7VLA - chains A and B of the 6 polymer chains in the assembly; structure by electron microscopy, 2.70 A resolution.

Chain A:
Protein: Guanine nucleotide-binding protein G(i) subunit alpha-1
Organism: Homo sapiens
UniProt: P63096 (GNAI1_HUMAN); residue numbers follow UniProt; this construct covers 1-354
Sequence (354 residues; row label = number of the first residue in the row):
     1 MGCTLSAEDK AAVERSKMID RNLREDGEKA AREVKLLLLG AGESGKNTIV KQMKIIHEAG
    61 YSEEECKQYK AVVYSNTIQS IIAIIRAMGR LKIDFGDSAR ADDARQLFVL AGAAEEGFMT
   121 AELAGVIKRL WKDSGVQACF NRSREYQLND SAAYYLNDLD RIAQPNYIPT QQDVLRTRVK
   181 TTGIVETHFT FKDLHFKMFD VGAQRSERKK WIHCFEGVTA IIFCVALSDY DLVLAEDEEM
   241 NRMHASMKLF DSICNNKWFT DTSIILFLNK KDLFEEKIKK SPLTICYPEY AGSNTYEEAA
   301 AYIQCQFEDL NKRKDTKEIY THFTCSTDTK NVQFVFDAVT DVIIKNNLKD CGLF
Disordered / not traced: 1-2, 55-181
Sequence notes: engineered mutation Asn47 (Ser in P63096), Ala203 (Gly in P63096), Ala245 (Glu in P63096), Ser326 (Ala in P63096)

Chain B:
Protein: Guanine nucleotide-binding protein G(I)/G(S)/G(T) subunit beta-1
Organism: Homo sapiens
UniProt: P62873 (GBB1_HUMAN); numbering as in UniProt (aligned over 2-340)
Sequence (345 residues; numbered -4 to 340; the number before each row is that of its first residue; numbers below 1 keep their minus sign (Gly-4 is residue -4)):
    -4 GPGSSGSELD QLRQEAEQLK NQIRDARKAC ADATLSQITN NIDPVGRIQM RTRRTLRGHL
    56 AKIYAMHWGT DSRLLVSASQ DGKLIIWDSY TTNKVHAIPL RSSWVMTCAY APSGNYVACG
   116 GLDNICSIYN LKTREGNVRV SRELAGHTGY LSCCRFLDDN QIVTSSGDTT CALWDIETGQ
   176 QTTTFTGHTG DVMSLSLAPD TRLFVSGACD ASAKLWDVRE GMCRQTFTGH ESDINAICFF
   236 PNGNAFATGS DDATCRLFDL RADQELMTYS HDNIICGITS VSFSKSGRLL LAGYDDFNCN
   296 VWDALKADRA GVLAGHDNRV SCLGVTDDGM AVATGSWDSF LKIWN
Disordered / not traced: -4 to 1
Sequence notes: expression tag (-4 to 1)

Chain A / chain B interface:
Contacting residue pairs - 50 pairs, chain A then chain B:
  Val13(A) with Asn88(B)
  Arg15(A) with Val90(B), hydrogen bond (side chain-backbone); His91(B)
  Ser16(A) with Asn88(B); Lys89(B), hydrogen bond (side chain-backbone)
  Ile19(A) with Lys89(B); Val90(B); Ala92(B), hydrophobic
  Asp20(A) with Lys89(B), salt bridge
  Leu23(A) with Gly53(B); Leu55(B); Lys78(B); Ile80(B), hydrophobic
  Gly27(A) with Leu55(B)
  Lys35(A) with Trp99(B)
  Thr182(A) with Asn119(B), hydrogen bond (backbone-side chain)
  Gly183(A) with Leu117(B); Asn119(B)
  Ile184(A) with Trp99(B); Leu117(B), hydrogen bond (backbone-backbone)
  Glu186(A) with Trp99(B)
  Phe199(A) with Trp99(B), hydrophobic
  Gln204(A) with Leu117(B); Gly144(B); Tyr145(B), hydrogen bond (side chain-backbone)
  Ser206(A) with Tyr145(B); Gly162(B), hydrogen bond (side chain-backbone); Asp186(B)
  Glu207(A) with Asp186(B), hydrogen bond (backbone-side chain); Cys204(B)
  Lys209(A) with Asp228(B), salt bridge
  Lys210(A) with Met101(B); Tyr145(B); Cys204(B); Asp228(B), salt bridge; Asn230(B), hydrogen bond; Asp246(B), salt bridge
  Trp211(A) with Leu117(B), hydrophobic; Tyr145(B)
  His213(A) with Lys57(B), hydrogen bond (backbone-side chain); Tyr59(B); Trp332(B)
  Cys214(A) with Tyr59(B); Gln75(B); Trp99(B)
  Phe215(A) with Trp99(B), hydrophobic
  Glu216(A) with Lys57(B), salt bridge; Trp332(B)
  Trp258(A) with Arg314(B); Trp332(B), hydrophobic
Interface residues without a listed pair, chain A (27 interface residues in all): Ala12, Asp26, Ala203
Interface residues without a listed pair, chain B (30 interface residues in all): Ser97, Asp118, Thr143, Met188

Summary:
The interface between chain A and chain B involves 27 residues on one side and 30 on the other; the contacts
include 9 hydrogen bonds and 5 salt bridges. Polar contacts include Asp20(A)-Lys89(B), Lys209(A)-Asp228(B) and
Lys210(A)-Asp228(B).
Here chain A is Guanine nucleotide-binding protein G(i) subunit alpha-1 and chain B is Guanine
nucleotide-binding protein G(I)/G(S)/G(T) subunit beta-1, both from Homo sapiens. Entry 7VLA (Cryo-EM
structure of the CCL15(27-92) bound CCR1-Gi complex) was determined by electron microscopy (same publication
as 7VL8 and 7VL9).
